Entry 5WE2 (X-ray diffraction, 2.50 A resolution); this record covers chains A and B of the 5 polymer chains in the assembly.

== Chain A ==
Protein: Protection of telomeres protein poz1
Source organism: Schizosaccharomyces pombe (strain 972 / ATCC 24843)
UniProtKB: O13852 (POZ1_SCHPO); residues 2-249 here = UniProt positions 2-249
Chain sequence (249 residues; row label = number of the first residue in the row):
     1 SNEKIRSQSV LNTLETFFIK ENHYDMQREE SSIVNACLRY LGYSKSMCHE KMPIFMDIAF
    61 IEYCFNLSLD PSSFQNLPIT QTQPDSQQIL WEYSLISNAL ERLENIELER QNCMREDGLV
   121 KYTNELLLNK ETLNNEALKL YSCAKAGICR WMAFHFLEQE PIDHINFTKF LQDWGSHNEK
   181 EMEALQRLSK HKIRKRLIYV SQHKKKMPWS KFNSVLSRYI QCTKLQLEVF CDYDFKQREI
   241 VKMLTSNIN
Unresolved in the structure: 80-85, 116-126, 247-249
Differences from the reference sequence: expression tag (1)
Disulfides: Cys113-Cys231
Ion coordination: Zn2+: His49 (shared with Cys479(B), Cys482(B), His488(B) of chain B)
What the authors report for this chain:
  - mutagenesis - C64D/L95R: abolished binding to Protection of telomeres protein tpz1 (chain B)
  - mutagenesis - L14R: decreased binding to DNA-binding protein rap1
  - mutagenesis - L14R (3-fold): decreased binding to Protection of telomeres protein tpz1 (chain B)
  - mutagenesis - L14R: decreased localization to telomeres

== Chain B ==
Protein: Protection of telomeres protein tpz1
Source organism: Schizosaccharomyces pombe (strain 972 / ATCC 24843)
UniProtKB: O14246 (TPZ1_SCHPO); residues 476-508 here = UniProt positions 476-508
Chain sequence (33 residues; numbered 476 to 508; the number before each row is that of its first residue):
   476 SEACEMCRLG LPHGSFFELL RDWKKIEEFR NKS
Unresolved in the structure: 508
Ion coordination: Zn2+: Cys479, Cys482, His488 (shared with His49(A) of chain A)

== Chain A / chain B interface ==
Contacting residue pairs (56):
  Phe18(A) - Trp498(B)  hydrophobic
  Tyr24(A) - Trp498(B)  hydrophobic
  Met26(A) - Trp498(B)
  Met26(A) - Glu502(B)
  Ser31(A) - Glu502(B)  hydrogen bond
  Asn35(A) - Glu502(B)  hydrogen bond
  Leu38(A) - Leu494(B)  hydrophobic
  Leu38(A) - Leu495(B)
  Leu38(A) - Trp498(B)  hydrophobic
  Arg39(A) - Leu495(B)
  Leu41(A) - Phe491(B)
  Gly42(A) - Phe491(B)
  Gly42(A) - Phe492(B)
  Tyr43(A) - Pro487(B)  hydrophobic
  Tyr43(A) - Phe492(B)
  Tyr43(A) - Leu495(B)  hydrophobic
  Lys45(A) - Gly485(B)
  Met47(A) - Phe491(B)
  Cys48(A) - His488(B)
  Cys48(A) - Gly489(B)
  His49(A) - Ser476(B)  hydrogen bond (side chain-backbone)
  His49(A) - Cys479(B)
  His49(A) - Cys482(B)
  His49(A) - His488(B)  hydrogen bond
  Glu50(A) - Phe491(B)
  Lys51(A) - Phe491(B)
  Met52(A) - Ser490(B)
  Met52(A) - Phe491(B)  hydrophobic
  Met52(A) - Leu494(B)  hydrophobic
  Pro53(A) - Phe491(B)
  Phe60(A) - Leu494(B)  hydrophobic
  Phe60(A) - Asp497(B)
  Phe60(A) - Ile501(B)  hydrophobic
  Tyr63(A) - Trp498(B)
  Tyr63(A) - Ile501(B)  hydrophobic
  Tyr63(A) - Glu502(B)
  Tyr63(A) - Arg505(B)  hydrogen bond (backbone-side chain)
  Cys64(A) - Ile501(B)  hydrophobic
  Cys64(A) - Arg505(B)  hydrogen bond (backbone-side chain)
  Asn66(A) - Arg505(B)
  Gln87(A) - Phe504(B)
  Gln88(A) - Phe504(B)
  Gln88(A) - Arg505(B)  hydrogen bond (backbone-side chain)
  Ile89(A) - Phe504(B)
  Leu90(A) - Lys500(B)
  Leu90(A) - Phe504(B)  hydrophobic
  Glu92(A) - Lys500(B)  salt bridge
  Ser94(A) - Lys500(B)
  Leu95(A) - Asp497(B)
  Leu95(A) - Lys500(B)
  Leu95(A) - Ile501(B)  hydrophobic
  Asn98(A) - Asp497(B)  hydrogen bond
  Arg102(A) - Ser490(B)  hydrogen bond (side chain-backbone)
  Arg102(A) - Glu493(B)
  Arg102(A) - Leu494(B)
  Arg102(A) - Asp497(B)  salt bridge
Interface residues without a listed pair, chain A (35 interface residues in all): Leu11, Val34, Met56, Ala59

== Summary ==
35 residues of chain A and 20 residues of chain B are in contact, with 9 hydrogen bonds and 2 salt bridges.
Among the polar pairs are Glu92(A)-Lys500(B), Arg102(A)-Asp497(B) and Ser31(A)-Glu502(B). The paper reports
that C64D/L95R of chain A abolish binding to Protection of telomeres protein tpz1 (chain B); L14R of chain A
reduces binding to DNA-binding protein rap1.
Here chain A is Protection of telomeres protein poz1 and chain B is Protection of telomeres protein tpz1, both
from Schizosaccharomyces pombe (strain 972 / ATCC 24843). Entry 5WE2 (Structural Basis for Telomere Length
Regulation by the Shelterin Bridge) was determined by X-ray diffraction, deposited together with 5WE0 and
5WE1.
